Entry 9CRU (electron microscopy, 3.89 A resolution); this record covers chains A and B of the 11 polymer chains in the assembly.

== Chain A (and B) ==
Protein: Vesicular-fusion protein SEC18
Source organism: Saccharomyces cerevisiae
Notes: chain B of this document is another copy of the same molecule, construct and numbering; everything in this record applies to it too
UniProtKB: P18759 (SEC18_YEAST); residue numbers follow UniProt; this construct covers 1-758
Sequence (761 residues; each row starts with the number of its first residue; numbers below 1 keep their minus sign (Gly-2 is residue -2)):
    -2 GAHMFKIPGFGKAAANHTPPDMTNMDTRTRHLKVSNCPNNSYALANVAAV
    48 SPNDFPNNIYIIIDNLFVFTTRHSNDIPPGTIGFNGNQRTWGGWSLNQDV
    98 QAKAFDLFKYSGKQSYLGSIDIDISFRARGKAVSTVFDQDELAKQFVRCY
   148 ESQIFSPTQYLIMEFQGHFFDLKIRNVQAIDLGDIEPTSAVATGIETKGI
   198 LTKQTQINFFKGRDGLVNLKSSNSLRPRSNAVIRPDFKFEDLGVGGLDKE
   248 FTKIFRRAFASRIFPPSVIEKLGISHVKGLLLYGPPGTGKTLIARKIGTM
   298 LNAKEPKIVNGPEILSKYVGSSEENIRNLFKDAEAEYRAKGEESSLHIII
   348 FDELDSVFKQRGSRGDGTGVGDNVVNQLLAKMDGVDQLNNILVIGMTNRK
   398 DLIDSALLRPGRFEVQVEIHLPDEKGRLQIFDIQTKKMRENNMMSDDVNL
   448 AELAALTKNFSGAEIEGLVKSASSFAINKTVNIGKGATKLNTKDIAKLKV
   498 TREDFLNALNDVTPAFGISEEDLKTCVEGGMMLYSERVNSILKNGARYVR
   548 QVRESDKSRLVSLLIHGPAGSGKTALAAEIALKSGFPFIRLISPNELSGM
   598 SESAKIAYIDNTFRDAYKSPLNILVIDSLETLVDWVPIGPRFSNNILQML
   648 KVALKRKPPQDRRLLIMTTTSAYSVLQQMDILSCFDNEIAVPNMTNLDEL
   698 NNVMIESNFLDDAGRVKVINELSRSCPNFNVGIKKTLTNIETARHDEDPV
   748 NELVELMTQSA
Unresolved in the structure: -2 to 235, 360-365, 479-490 (chain B: -2 to 17, 124-126, 479-488)
Sequence notes: expression tag (-2 to 0)
Small-molecule neighbours:
  - ADP (adenosine-5'-diphosphate): Gly240, Val241, Gly242, Pro283, Gly284, Thr285, Gly286, Lys287, Thr288, Leu289, Met393, Ile427, Gln431, Gly459, Ala460, Glu463
  - ATP (adenosine-5'-triphosphate), molecule 1: Asp380, Arg406, Arg409
  - ATP, molecule 2: Cys523, Glu525, Gly526, Gly527, Met528, Met529, Tyr531, Ala566, Gly567, Ser568, Gly569, Lys570, Thr571, Ala572, Ile730, Lys731
Swiss-Prot annotation at these positions:
  - binding site (ATP): Gly281 to Thr288, Gly564 to Thr571
  - modified residue: Ser226 (Phosphoserine)
Reported in the primary citation:
  - binding site for ATP: Arg406, Arg409
  - conformationally variable residues (loop rearrangement): Asp349, Glu350

== Interface between chain A and chain B ==
Residue-residue contacts (56):
  Arg253(A) with Ser471(B), hydrogen bond (backbone-side chain); Phe472(B); Asn475(B); Asp508(B), salt bridge
  Arg254(A) with Asp508(B), salt bridge
  Ala257(A) with Ile474(B)
  Phe261(A) with Ile474(B), hydrophobic; Val478(B), hydrophobic; Ile492(B), hydrophobic
  Val265(A) with Ile492(B), hydrophobic
  Glu267(A) with Lys434(B), hydrogen bond (backbone-side chain)
  Lys268(A) with Lys434(B), hydrogen bond (backbone-side chain); Met435(B); Asn438(B)
  Leu269(A) with Lys434(B); Met435(B), hydrophobic
  Gly270(A) with Lys434(B)
  Ile271(A) with Lys467(B)
  Tyr315(A) with Lys314(B)
  Val316(A) with Lys314(B), hydrogen bond (backbone-side chain)
  Gly317(A) with Lys314(B)
  Ser318(A) with Lys314(B)
  Glu320(A) with Pro309(B)
  Arg324(A) with Pro309(B), hydrogen bond (side chain-backbone); Glu310(B), salt bridge
  Arg358(A) with Asn395(B)
  Asn370(A) with Ser353(B), hydrogen bond
  Asn373(A) with Glu350(B), hydrogen bond; Ser353(B), hydrogen bond
  Gln374(A) with Pro309(B)
  Ala377(A) with Gly308(B); Asp349(B)
  Val382(A) with Arg292(B); Ile347(B), hydrophobic
  Gln384(A) with Arg292(B)
  Arg406(A) with Gly284(B); Ala460(B)
  Pro407(A) with Ala460(B)
  Glu411(A) with Lys467(B), salt bridge
  Arg544(A) with Asp743(B), salt bridge
  Ser552(A) with His742(B)
  Lys554(A) with Glu525(B), salt bridge; Glu738(B)
  Pro637(A) with Arg638(B)
  Arg638(A) with Arg638(B)
  Phe639(A) with Ile635(B), hydrophobic; Arg638(B), hydrogen bond (backbone-side chain)
  Asn641(A) with Asp631(B), hydrogen bond; Val633(B)
  Gln645(A) with Asp631(B), hydrogen bond
  Met646(A) with Gly596(B)
  Arg653(A) with Asn592(B), hydrogen bond (side chain-backbone); Ser595(B), hydrogen bond
  Gln675(A) with Ile635(B)
  Met676(A) with Pro634(B); Ile635(B), hydrophobic
Interface residues without a listed pair, chain A (49 interface residues in all): Gln357, Lys378, Gly381, Gln548, Ile603, Asp607, Trp632, Asn642, Leu644, Lys648, Val649
Interface residues without a listed pair, chain B (44 interface residues in all): Thr288, Asn307, Glu461, Ser470, Leu495, Val509, Pro591, Asn608, Trp632

== In short ==
49 residues of chain A and 44 residues of chain B are in contact; the contacts include 13 hydrogen bonds and 6
salt bridges. Polar pairs include Arg253(A)-Asp508(B), Arg254(A)-Asp508(B) and Arg324(A)-Glu310(B). Bound to
chain A: ADP and ATP. The paper reports a binding site for ATP at Arg406(A) and Arg409(A); conformational
variability at Asp349(A) and Glu350(A).
Chain A and chain B are both Vesicular-fusion protein SEC18 (Saccharomyces cerevisiae); the structure, Y20S
(Sec18-Sec17-Sec9-Sso1-Snc1) EDTA - Class 1, was determined by electron microscopy (same publication as 9CRX,
9N22, 9NG2, 9NLU, 9NLW, 9NLY, 9NLZ and 9NM1).
